PDB entry 9BDX | X-ray diffraction, 3.60 A resolution | chains B and D of the 4 polymer chains in the assembly

== Chain B ==
Molecule: Transcription factor p65
From: Mus musculus
Reference sequence: Q04207 (TF65_MOUSE); residue numbers follow UniProt; this construct covers 19-304
Amino-acid sequence (287 residues; row label = number of the first residue in the row):
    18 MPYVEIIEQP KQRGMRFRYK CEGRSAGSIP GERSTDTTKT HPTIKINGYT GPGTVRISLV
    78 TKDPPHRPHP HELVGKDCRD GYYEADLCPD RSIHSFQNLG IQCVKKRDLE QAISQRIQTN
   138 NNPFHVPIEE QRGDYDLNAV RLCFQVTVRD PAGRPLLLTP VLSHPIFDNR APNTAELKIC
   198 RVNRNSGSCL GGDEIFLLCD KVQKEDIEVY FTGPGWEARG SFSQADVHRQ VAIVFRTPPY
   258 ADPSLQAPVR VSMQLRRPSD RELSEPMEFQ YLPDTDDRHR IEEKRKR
Unresolved in the structure: 292-304
Construct notes: initiating methionine (18)
UniProt features mapped onto this chain:
  - motif: Lys301 to Arg304 (Nuclear localization signal)
  - modified residue: Cys38 (Cysteine persulfide), Lys122 (N6-acetyllysine), Lys123 (N6-acetyllysine), Thr176 (Phosphothreonine), Lys218 (N6-acetyllysine), Lys221 (N6-acetyllysine), Thr254 (Phosphothreonine), Ser276 (Phosphoserine), Ser281 (Phosphoserine)
  - cross-link (Glycyl lysine isopeptide (Lys-Gly)): Lys37 (interchain with G-Cter in SUMO3), Lys122 (interchain with G-Cter in SUMO3), Lys123 (interchain with G-Cter in SUMO3)
  - mutagenesis: Cys38 (C38S: Abolishes sulfhydration and impairs interaction with RPS3), Ser281 (S281A/E: Abolishes DNA-binding and transcriptional activity)

== Chain D ==
Molecule: 19-nt DNA strand
Sequence (19 nucleotides; each row starts with the number of its first residue):
   201 ATCACTGGAA GTTCCCAGT
Unresolved in the structure: 201-202

== Interface between chain B and chain D ==
Pairs across the interface (6; chain B residue first):
  Arg33(B) - DG207(D)  hydrogen bond to the base
  Arg33(B) - DG208(D)  hydrogen bond to the base
  Arg35(B) - DT206(D)  base contact
  Arg35(B) - DG207(D)  hydrogen bond to the base
  Gly44(B) - DC205(D)  phosphate contact
  Arg187(B) - DA209(D)  base contact
Other interface residues (no listed pair), chain B (5 interface residues in all): Ser42

== Summary ==
Chain B and chain D each contribute 5 residues to their interface; the contacts include 3 hydrogen bonds.
Polar contacts include Arg33(B)-DG207(D), Arg33(B)-DG208(D) and Arg35(B)-DG207(D). From UniProt: 2 mutagenesis
sites on chain B.
Chain B is Transcription factor p65 (Mus musculus) and chain D is a 19-nt DNA strand; the structure, NF-kappaB
RelA homo-dimer bound to CG-centric kappaB DNA, was determined by X-ray diffraction, deposited together with
9BDU, 9BDV and 9BDW.
